Entry 7XF8 (X-ray diffraction, 1.60 A resolution); this record covers chain A.

# Chain A
Molecule: Lysozyme C
From: Homo sapiens
Notes: EC 3.2.1.17
Reference sequence: P61626 (LYSC_HUMAN); residue numbers follow UniProt; this construct covers 19-148
Chain sequence (130 residues; numbered 19 to 148; the number before each row is that of its first residue):
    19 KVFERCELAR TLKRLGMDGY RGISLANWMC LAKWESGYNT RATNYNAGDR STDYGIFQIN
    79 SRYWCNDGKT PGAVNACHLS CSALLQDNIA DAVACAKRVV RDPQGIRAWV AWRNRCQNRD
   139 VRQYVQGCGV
Disulfide bonds: Cys24-Cys146, Cys48-Cys134, Cys83-Cys99, Cys95-Cys113
Small-molecule neighbours: 2-acetamido-2-deoxy-alpha-D-glucopyranose (NDG): Asn64, Asp71, Gln76, Ile77, Asn78, Tyr81, Trp82, Val117, Ala126, Trp127, Val128
Curated features (UniProtKB/Swiss-Prot):
  - active site: Glu53, Asp71
  - natural variant: Ile74 (I74T: In AMYLD5), Asp85 (D85H: In AMYLD5)

# In short
Ligands of chain A: 2-acetamido-2-deoxy-alpha-D-glucopyranose. UniProt lists active-site residues Glu53 and
Asp71.
Chain A is Lysozyme C (Homo sapiens); the structure, Crystal Structure of Human Lysozyme Complexed with
N-Acetyl-alpha-D-Glucosamine, was determined by X-ray diffraction (same publication as 7XF6 and 7XF7).
